PDB entry 1VJB | X-ray diffraction, 3.20 A resolution | chains A and B

== Chain A (and B) ==
Molecule: Estrogen-related receptor gamma
Source organism: Mus musculus
Notes: chain B of this document is another copy of the same molecule, construct and numbering; everything in this record applies to it too
UniProt: P62509 (ERR3_MOUSE); numbering as in UniProt (aligned over 229-458)
Amino-acid sequence (251 residues; numbered 208 to 458; the number before each row is that of its first residue):
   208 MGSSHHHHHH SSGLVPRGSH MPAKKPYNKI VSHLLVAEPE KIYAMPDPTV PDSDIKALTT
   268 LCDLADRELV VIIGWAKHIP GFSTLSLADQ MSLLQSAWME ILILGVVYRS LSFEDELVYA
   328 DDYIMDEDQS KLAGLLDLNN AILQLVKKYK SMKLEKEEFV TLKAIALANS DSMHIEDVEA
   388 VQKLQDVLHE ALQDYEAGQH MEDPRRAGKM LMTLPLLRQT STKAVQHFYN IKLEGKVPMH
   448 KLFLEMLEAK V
Disordered / not traced: 208-233, 442-458 (chain B: 208-232, 443-458)
Sequence notes: initiating methionine (208); expression tag (209-228)
Residues lining bound ligands: 4-hydroxytamoxifen (OHT): L268, C269, L271, A272, D273, E275, W305, M306, L309, I310, V313, R316, Y326, L342, L345, I349, A431, H434, F435
Curated features (UniProtKB/Swiss-Prot):
  - mutagenesis: L449 (L449A: Loss of transcriptional activation; when associated with A-450), F450 (F450A: Loss of transcriptional activation; when associated with A-449), M453 (M453A: Loss of transcriptional activation; when associated with A-454), L454 (L454A: Loss of transcriptional activation; when associated with A-453)

== Interface between chain A and chain B ==
Contacting residue pairs (37):
  Q351(A) - D378(B)  hydrogen bond (side chain-backbone)
  Q351(A) - S379(B)
  Q351(A) - M380(B)
  I372(A) - M419(B)  hydrophobic
  N376(A) - M419(B)  hydrogen bond (side chain-backbone)
  D378(A) - Q351(B)
  D378(A) - L423(B)
  S379(A) - Q351(B)
  M380(A) - Q351(B)
  D393(A) - K416(B)
  H396(A) - R412(B)
  H396(A) - G415(B)
  H396(A) - K416(B)
  E397(A) - R412(B)
  Q400(A) - G415(B)
  R412(A) - D393(B)  salt bridge
  R412(A) - H396(B)
  R412(A) - E397(B)  salt bridge
  R412(A) - Q400(B)
  G415(A) - H396(B)
  G415(A) - L418(B)
  K416(A) - D393(B)  salt bridge
  K416(A) - H396(B)
  L418(A) - G415(B)
  L418(A) - M419(B)  hydrophobic
  M419(A) - I372(B)  hydrophobic
  M419(A) - N376(B)  hydrogen bond (backbone-side chain)
  L421(A) - P422(B)  hydrophobic
  P422(A) - L421(B)  hydrophobic
  P422(A) - P422(B)
  P422(A) - R425(B)
  L423(A) - D378(B)
  L423(A) - R425(B)
  R425(A) - P422(B)
  R425(A) - L423(B)
  R425(A) - Q426(B)  hydrogen bond
  Q426(A) - R425(B)  hydrogen bond
Also at the interface, not in a pair above, chain A (23 interface residues in all): M359, Q392, P411
Also at the interface, not in a pair above, chain B (23 interface residues in all): N347, Q389, T429

== In short ==
Chain A and chain B each contribute 23 residues to their interface; the contacts include 5 hydrogen bonds and
3 salt bridges. Among the polar pairs are R412(A)-D393(B), R412(A)-E397(B) and K416(A)-D393(B). Bound to chain
A: 4-hydroxytamoxifen.
Both chains are Estrogen-related receptor gamma (Mus musculus). Entry 1VJB (crystal structure of the
ligand-binding domain of the estrogen-related receptor gamma in complex with 4-hydroxytamoxifen) was
determined by X-ray diffraction, deposited together with 1TFC, 1S9P and 1S9Q.
